PDB entry 8WT6 | electron microscopy, 2.50 A resolution | chains C and F of the 10 polymer chains in the assembly

[Chain C]
Name: IS621 transposase
Source organism: Escherichia coli
UniProt: A0A0E0Y1P1 (A0A0E0Y1P1_ECO1C); residues 1-326 here = UniProt positions 1-326
Amino-acid sequence (328 residues; numbered -1 to 326; the number before each row is that of its first residue; numbers below 1 keep their minus sign (Gly-1 is residue -1)):
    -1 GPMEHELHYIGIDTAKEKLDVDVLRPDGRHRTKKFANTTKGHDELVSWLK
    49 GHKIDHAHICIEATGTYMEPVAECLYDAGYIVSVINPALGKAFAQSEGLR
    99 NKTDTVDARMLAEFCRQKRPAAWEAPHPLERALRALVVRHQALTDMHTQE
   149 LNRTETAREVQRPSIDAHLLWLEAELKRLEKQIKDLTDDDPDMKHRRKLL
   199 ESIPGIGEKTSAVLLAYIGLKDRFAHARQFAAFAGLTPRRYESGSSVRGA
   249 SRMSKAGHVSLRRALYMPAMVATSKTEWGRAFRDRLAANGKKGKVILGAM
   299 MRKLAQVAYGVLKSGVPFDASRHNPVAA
Unresolved in the structure: -1 to 4, 238-249, 322-326
Construct notes: expression tag (-1 to 0)
Bound ions: Mg2+: Asp11, Glu60 (shared with 2 residues of chain I)
From the paper describing this entry:
  - catalytic residues: Asp11, Glu60, Asp102, Asp105, Ser241
  - binding site for target DNA: Gly63, Ser241, Tyr264, Met265, Met268
  - binding site for donor DNA: Gly63, Ser241, Tyr264, Met265, Met268
  - mutagenesis - D11A/E60A/D102A/D105A, S241A: abolished catalytic activity
  - binding site for bridge RNA: Ala61
  - binding site for bridge RNA (chain F): Arg27, His28, Thr30, Ala61
  - binding site for target DNA: Asn84
  - binding site for donor DNA: Asn84

[Chain F]
Molecule: bridge RNA
Source organism: Escherichia coli
Sequence (180 nucleotides; numbered -2 to 177; the number before each row is that of its first residue; numbers below 1 keep their minus sign (G-2 is residue -2)):
    -2 GGGAGUGCAGAGAAAAUCGGCCAGUUUUCUCUGCCUGCAGUCCGCAUGCC
    48 GUAUCGGGCCUUGGGUUCUAACCUGUUGCGUAGAUUUAUGCAGCGGACUG
    98 CCUUUCUCCCAAAGUGAUAAACCGGACAGUAUCAUGGACCGGUUUUCCCG
   148 GUAAUCCGUAUUUGCAAGGUUGGUUUCACU
Unresolved in the structure: -2 to 109

[Interface between chain C and chain F]
Residue-residue contacts (88; chain C residue first):
  Ala61(C) - G165(F)  base contact
  Ala61(C) - G166(F)  sugar contact
  Gly63(C) - A164(F)  base contact
  Gly63(C) - G165(F)  hydrogen bond to the sugar
  Thr64(C) - A164(F)  sugar contact
  Thr64(C) - G165(F)  sugar contact
  Met66(C) - G165(F)  sugar contact
  Asn84(C) - G166(F)  hydrogen bond to the base
  Asn84(C) - U167(F)  hydrogen bond to the sugar
  Pro85(C) - G165(F)  base contact
  Pro85(C) - G166(F)  base contact
  Arg132(C) - G166(F)  salt bridge to the phosphate
  Val136(C) - G165(F)  phosphate contact
  Asp143(C) - A125(F)  hydrogen bond to the sugar
  Gln147(C) - G126(F)  sugar contact
  Gln147(C) - U127(F)  hydrogen bond to the phosphate
  Asn150(C) - G126(F)  hydrogen bond to the base
  Asn150(C) - U127(F)  hydrogen bond to the sugar
  Arg151(C) - U127(F)  salt bridge to the phosphate
  Arg151(C) - A128(F)  salt bridge to the phosphate
  Thr154(C) - A128(F)  sugar contact
  Arg156(C) - U129(F)  sugar contact
  Arg221(C) - U167(F)  salt bridge to the phosphate
  Arg221(C) - U168(F)  hydrogen bond to the base
  Phe222(C) - U168(F)  base contact
  His224(C) - A114(F)  salt bridge to the phosphate
  His224(C) - U115(F)  base contact
  Arg226(C) - U115(F)  base contact
  Arg226(C) - G169(F)  base contact
  Arg226(C) - G170(F)  salt bridge to the phosphate
  Gln227(C) - U168(F)  hydrogen bond to the sugar
  Gln227(C) - G169(F)  hydrogen bond to the phosphate
  Ala230(C) - G169(F)  sugar contact
  Phe231(C) - U167(F)  hydrogen bond to the sugar
  Leu234(C) - G121(F)  base contact
  Thr235(C) - G169(F)  base contact
  Pro236(C) - C120(F)  base contact
  Pro236(C) - G121(F)  sugar contact
  Pro236(C) - G169(F)  base contact
  Arg250(C) - G122(F)  phosphate contact
  Met251(C) - G121(F)  phosphate contact
  Met251(C) - G122(F)  hydrogen bond to the phosphate
  Met251(C) - A123(F)  sugar contact
  Lys253(C) - A123(F)  salt bridge to the phosphate
  Lys253(C) - C124(F)  salt bridge to the phosphate
  Ala254(C) - U167(F)  hydrogen bond to the sugar
  Gly255(C) - U167(F)  hydrogen bond to the base
  His256(C) - G166(F)  salt bridge to the phosphate
  His256(C) - U167(F)  salt bridge to the phosphate
  Arg260(C) - A123(F)  sugar contact
  Arg260(C) - C124(F)  salt bridge to the phosphate
  Arg261(C) - A123(F)  sugar contact
  Arg261(C) - C124(F)  hydrogen bond to the sugar
  Arg261(C) - A125(F)  hydrogen bond to the sugar
  Tyr264(C) - A123(F)  stacking on the base
  Arg283(C) - A118(F)  salt bridge to the phosphate
  Arg283(C) - C119(F)  salt bridge to the phosphate
  Leu284(C) - C120(F)  phosphate contact
  Lys289(C) - C120(F)  salt bridge to the phosphate
  Lys289(C) - G121(F)  salt bridge to the phosphate
  Lys290(C) - G122(F)  base contact
  Lys292(C) - G122(F)  sugar contact
  Lys292(C) - A123(F)  salt bridge to the phosphate
  Val293(C) - G121(F)  hydrogen bond to the sugar
  Val293(C) - G122(F)  base contact
  Gly296(C) - G121(F)  sugar contact
  Ala297(C) - G121(F)  base contact
  Met299(C) - A123(F)  sugar contact
  Arg300(C) - C120(F)  base contact
  Arg300(C) - G121(F)  hydrogen bond to the base
  Arg300(C) - G169(F)  base contact
  Lys301(C) - A117(F)  salt bridge to the phosphate
  Lys301(C) - A118(F)  salt bridge to the phosphate
  Gln304(C) - A116(F)  sugar contact
  Gln304(C) - A117(F)  hydrogen bond to the phosphate
  Val305(C) - A116(F)  sugar contact
  Gly308(C) - A116(F)  base contact
  Val309(C) - A116(F)  base contact
  Lys311(C) - U115(F)  salt bridge to the phosphate
  Ser312(C) - A116(F)  hydrogen bond to the base
  Val314(C) - A116(F)  base contact
  Pro315(C) - A116(F)  hydrogen bond to the base
  Phe316(C) - A116(F)  base contact
  Asp317(C) - A116(F)  hydrogen bond to the base
  Arg320(C) - A116(F)  hydrogen bond to the base
  Arg320(C) - A117(F)  sugar contact
  His321(C) - A116(F)  hydrogen bond to the base
  His321(C) - A117(F)  sugar contact
Other interface residues (no listed pair), chain C (63 interface residues in all): Glu67, Ile83, Ala86, Thr146, Ala223, Ala225, Asn287
Other interface residues (no listed pair), chain F (24 interface residues in all): U171

[Overview]
63 residues of chain C and 24 residues of chain F are in contact; the contacts include 24 hydrogen bonds, 19
salt bridges and 1 aromatic stacking contact. Polar contacts include Asn84(C)-G166(F), Asn150(C)-G126(F) and
Arg221(C)-U168(F). From the paper: catalytic residues Asp11(C), Glu60(C) and Asp102(C) among others;
D11A/E60A/D102A/D105A and S241A of chain C abolish catalytic activity.
Here chain C is IS621 transposase and chain F is bridge RNA, both from Escherichia coli. Entry 8WT6 (Cryo-EM
structure of the IS621 recombinase in complex with bridge RNA, donor DNA, and target DNA ...) was determined
by electron microscopy, deposited together with 8WT7, 8WT8 and 8WT9.
